Entry 3JTT (X-ray diffraction, 2.80 A resolution); this record covers chains A and B of the 3 polymer chains in the assembly.

== Chain A ==
Protein: MHC class I Mamu-A*02
Organism: Macaca mulatta
UniProtKB: Q30597 (Q30597_MACMU); residues 1-276 here correspond to UniProt positions 17-292 (UniProt number = residue number + 16)
Sequence (276 residues; row label = number of the first residue in the row):
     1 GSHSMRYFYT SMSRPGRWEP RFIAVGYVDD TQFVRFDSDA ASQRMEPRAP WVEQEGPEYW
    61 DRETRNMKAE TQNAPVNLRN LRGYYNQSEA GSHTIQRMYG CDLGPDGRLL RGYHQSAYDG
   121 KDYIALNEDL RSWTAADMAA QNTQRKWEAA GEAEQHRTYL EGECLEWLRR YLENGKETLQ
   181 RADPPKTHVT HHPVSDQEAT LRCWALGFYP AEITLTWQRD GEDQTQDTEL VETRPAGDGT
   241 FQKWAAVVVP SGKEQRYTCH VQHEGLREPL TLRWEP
Disulfide bonds: Cys101-Cys164, Cys203-Cys259

== Chain B ==
Protein: Beta-2-microglobulin
Organism: Macaca mulatta
UniProtKB: Q6V7J5 (B2MG_MACMU); residues 2-100 here correspond to UniProt positions 21-119 (UniProt number = residue number + 19)
Sequence (100 residues; row label = number of the first residue in the row):
     1 MIQRTPKIQV YSRHPPENGK PNFLNCYVSG FHPSDIEVDL LKNGEKMGKV EHSDLSFSKD
    61 WSFYLLYYTE FTPNEKDEYA CRVNHVTLSG PRTVKWDRDM
Disulfide bonds: Cys26-Cys81
Differences from the reference sequence: expression tag (1)

== Interface between chain A and chain B ==
Residue-residue contacts (51):
  Phe8(A) with Phe57(B), hydrophobic
  Tyr9(A) with Phe57(B)
  Thr10(A) with Phe57(B); Phe63(B)
  Met12(A) with Ser34(B), hydrogen bond; Asp35(B)
  Ile23(A) with Leu55(B), hydrophobic
  Val25(A) with Asp54(B); Leu55(B)
  Tyr27(A) with Ser56(B); Tyr64(B)
  Gln32(A) with Asp54(B), hydrogen bond
  Arg35(A) with Asp54(B), salt bridge
  Arg48(A) with Asp54(B), salt bridge
  His93(A) with Met1(B)
  Gln96(A) with His32(B), hydrogen bond; Phe57(B); Trp61(B), hydrogen bond (side chain-backbone); Phe63(B)
  Arg97(A) with Phe57(B)
  Gln115(A) with Trp61(B)
  Ser116(A) with Trp61(B)
  Ala117(A) with Trp61(B), hydrophobic
  Asp119(A) with His32(B)
  Gly120(A) with His32(B), hydrogen bond (backbone-side chain); Trp61(B)
  Asp122(A) with Trp61(B), hydrogen bond
  His192(A) with Asp99(B), salt bridge
  Arg202(A) with Asp99(B), hydrogen bond (side chain-backbone); Met100(B)
  Trp204(A) with Asp99(B); Met100(B)
  Glu232(A) with Lys7(B), salt bridge; Gln9(B), hydrogen bond (backbone-side chain); Tyr27(B), hydrogen bond; Ser29(B), hydrogen bond
  Arg234(A) with Gln9(B), hydrogen bond; Tyr11(B); Tyr27(B); Met100(B), hydrogen bond (side chain-backbone)
  Pro235(A) with Tyr11(B), hydrogen bond (backbone-side chain); Tyr27(B); Leu66(B), hydrophobic
  Ala236(A) with Arg13(B); Asn25(B), hydrogen bond (backbone-side chain)
  Gly237(A) with Arg13(B); Leu66(B)
  Gln242(A) with Tyr11(B); Ser12(B), hydrogen bond (side chain-backbone); Arg13(B), hydrogen bond (side chain-backbone)
  Trp244(A) with Met100(B)
Other interface residues (no listed pair), chain A (37 interface residues in all): Ser92, Thr94, Met98, Lys121, Leu206, Val231, Thr233, Asp238
Other interface residues (no listed pair), chain B (26 interface residues in all): Ile2, His14, Pro15, Asp60

== In short ==
Chain A and chain B form an interface of 37 and 26 residues respectively; the contacts include 16 hydrogen
bonds and 4 salt bridges. Among the polar pairs are Arg35(A)-Asp54(B), Arg48(A)-Asp54(B) and
His192(A)-Asp99(B).
Chain A is MHC class I Mamu-A*02 and chain B is Beta-2-microglobulin, both from Macaca mulatta; the structure,
Cystal structure of Rhesus macaque MHC class I:Mamu-A*02, was determined by X-ray diffraction.
